Entry 3NY7 (X-ray diffraction, 1.92 A resolution); this record covers chains A and B.

== Chain A ==
Protein: Sulfate transporter
Source organism: Escherichia coli
UniProt: C9QXZ0 (C9QXZ0_ECOD1); residue numbers follow UniProt; this construct covers 436-550
Sequence (118 residues; row label = number of the first residue in the row):
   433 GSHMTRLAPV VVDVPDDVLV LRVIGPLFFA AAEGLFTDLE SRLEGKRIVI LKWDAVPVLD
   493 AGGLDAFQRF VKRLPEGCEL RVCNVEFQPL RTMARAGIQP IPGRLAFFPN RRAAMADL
Construct notes: expression tag (433-435)
Small-molecule neighbours: ACP (SXM; 3-{[2-({N-[(2S)-2-hydroxy-3,3-dimethyl-4-(phosphonooxy)butanoyl]-beta-alanyl}amino)ethyl]sulfanyl}-3-oxopropanoic acid): Val-517, Leu-522, Met-525, Ala-526, Gly-529, Ile-530, Gln-531, Pro-532, Phe-539, Phe-540, Pro-541
Reported in the primary citation:
  - binding site for ACP: Ile-530, Gln-531, Pro-532 to Pro-541

== Chain B ==
Protein: Acyl carrier protein
Source organism: Escherichia coli
UniProt: C5W3Z7 (C5W3Z7_ECOBB); residues 1-78 here = UniProt positions 1-78
Sequence (78 residues; numbered 1 to 78; the number before each row is that of its first residue):
     1 MSTIEERVKK IIGEQLGVKQ EEVTNNASFV EDLGADSLDT VELVMALEEE FDTEIPDEEA
    61 EKITTVQAAI DYINGHQA
Not modelled in the structure: 1
Small-molecule neighbours: ACP (SXM; 3-{[2-({N-[(2S)-2-hydroxy-3,3-dimethyl-4-(phosphonooxy)butanoyl]-beta-alanyl}amino)ethyl]sulfanyl}-3-oxopropanoic acid): Asp-36, Ser-37, Leu-38, Glu-42

== Chain A / chain B interface ==
Pairs across the interface (16; chain A residue first):
  Phe-519(A) with Val-41(B), hydrophobic; Asp-57(B); Ala-60(B), hydrophobic; Glu-61(B)
  Gln-520(A) with Asp-57(B)
  Leu-522(A) with Ser-37(B); Leu-38(B)
  Arg-523(A) with Val-41(B); Val-44(B); Met-45(B); Glu-48(B), salt bridge; Ile-55(B), hydrogen bond (side chain-backbone); Asp-57(B), salt bridge
  Ala-526(A) with Glu-42(B)
  Arg-527(A) with Met-45(B); Glu-48(B), salt bridge
Other interface residues (no listed pair), chain B (12 interface residues in all): Pro-56
The authors on this interface:
  - pairs named by the authors: Phe-519(A)/Ala-60(B) (hydrophobic contact), Phe-519(A)/Val-41(B) (hydrophobic contact), Arg-523(A)/Glu-48(B) (hydrogen bond), Arg-523(A)/Asp-57(B) (hydrogen bond), Arg-523(A)/Ile-55(B) (backbone contact), Arg-527(A)/Glu-48(B) (salt bridge), Arg-527(A)/Met-45(B)

== Summary ==
6 residues of chain A face 12 of chain B across their interface; the contacts include 1 hydrogen bond and 3
salt bridges. Polar pairs include Arg-523(A)/Glu-48(B), Arg-523(A)/Asp-57(B) and Arg-527(A)/Glu-48(B). The
authors report hydrophobic contacts between Phe-519(A) and Ala-60(B) and Phe-519(A) and Val-41(B); hydrogen
bonds between Arg-523(A) and Glu-48(B) and Arg-523(A) and Asp-57(B); a backbone contact between Arg-523(A) and
Ile-55(B). The paper reports a binding site for ACP at Ile-530(A), Gln-531(A) and Pro-532(A).
Chain A is Sulfate transporter and chain B is Acyl carrier protein, both from Escherichia coli; the structure,
STAS domain of YchM bound to ACP, was determined by X-ray diffraction.
